Entry 1I1F (X-ray diffraction, 2.80 A resolution); this record covers chains A and C of the 3 polymer chains in the assembly.

# Chain A
Name: Protein (class I histocompatibility antigen, gogo-A0201 alpha chain)
From: Homo sapiens
Notes: fragment: peptide-binding domain + alpha3
UniProtKB: P01892 (1A02_HUMAN); residues 1-275 here correspond to UniProt positions 25-299 (UniProt number = residue number + 24)
Sequence (275 residues; each row starts with the number of its first residue):
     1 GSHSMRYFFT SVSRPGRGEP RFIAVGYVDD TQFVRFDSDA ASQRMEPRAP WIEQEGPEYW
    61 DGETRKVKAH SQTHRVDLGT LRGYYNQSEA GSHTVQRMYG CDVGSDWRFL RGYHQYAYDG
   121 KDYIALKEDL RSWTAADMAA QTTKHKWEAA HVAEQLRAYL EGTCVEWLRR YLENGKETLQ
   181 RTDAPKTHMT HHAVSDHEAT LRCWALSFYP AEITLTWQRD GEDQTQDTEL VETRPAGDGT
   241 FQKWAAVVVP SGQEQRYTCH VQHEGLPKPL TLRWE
Cystine bridges: Cys-101/Cys-164, Cys-203/Cys-259

# Chain C
Name: Protein (HIV-RT variant peptide I1F (FLKEPVHGV))
Notes: engineered mutation(s): I1F
Sequence (9 residues; each row starts with the number of its first residue):
     1 FLKEPVHGV
What the authors report for this chain:
  - conformationally variable residues (side-chain flip): Glu-4

# Chain A / chain C interface
Contacting residue pairs (42):
  Met-5(A) / Phe-1(C)
  Tyr-7(A) / Phe-1(C)  hydrogen bond (side chain-backbone)
  Tyr-7(A) / Leu-2(C)  hydrophobic
  Phe-9(A) / Leu-2(C)  hydrophobic
  Met-45(A) / Leu-2(C)  hydrophobic
  Glu-63(A) / Phe-1(C)
  Glu-63(A) / Leu-2(C)  hydrogen bond (side chain-backbone)
  Lys-66(A) / Phe-1(C)
  Lys-66(A) / Leu-2(C)  hydrogen bond (side chain-backbone)
  Lys-66(A) / Lys-3(C)
  Lys-66(A) / Glu-4(C)
  Val-67(A) / Leu-2(C)
  His-70(A) / Leu-2(C)
  His-70(A) / Lys-3(C)
  His-70(A) / Val-6(C)
  Thr-73(A) / Val-6(C)
  Thr-73(A) / His-7(C)
  Thr-73(A) / Gly-8(C)
  Asp-77(A) / Gly-8(C)
  Asp-77(A) / Val-9(C)  hydrogen bond (side chain-backbone)
  Thr-80(A) / Val-9(C)
  Leu-81(A) / Val-9(C)  hydrophobic
  Tyr-84(A) / Val-9(C)  hydrogen bond (side chain-backbone)
  Arg-97(A) / Val-6(C)
  Arg-97(A) / His-7(C)
  Tyr-99(A) / Leu-2(C)
  Tyr-99(A) / Lys-3(C)  hydrogen bond (side chain-backbone)
  Tyr-116(A) / Val-9(C)
  Thr-143(A) / Val-9(C)  hydrogen bond (side chain-backbone)
  Lys-146(A) / Val-9(C)  hydrogen bond (side chain-backbone)
  Trp-147(A) / His-7(C)
  Trp-147(A) / Gly-8(C)  hydrogen bond (side chain-backbone)
  Val-152(A) / His-7(C)
  Gln-155(A) / Lys-3(C)
  Gln-155(A) / Pro-5(C)
  Gln-155(A) / His-7(C)
  Leu-156(A) / Lys-3(C)
  Tyr-159(A) / Phe-1(C)  hydrogen bond (side chain-backbone)
  Tyr-159(A) / Lys-3(C)
  Thr-163(A) / Phe-1(C)
  Trp-167(A) / Phe-1(C)
  Tyr-171(A) / Phe-1(C)  hydrogen bond (side chain-backbone)
Interface residues without a listed pair, chain A (29 interface residues in all): Tyr-59, Tyr-123, Ala-150
From the paper, about this interface:
  - pairs named by the authors: Trp-167(A)/Phe-1(C) (pi stacking)

# Summary
Chain A and chain C form an interface of 29 and 9 residues respectively, with 11 hydrogen bonds. Polar pairs
include Tyr-7(A)/Phe-1(C), Glu-63(A)/Leu-2(C) and Lys-66(A)/Leu-2(C). The authors report pi stacking between
Trp-167(A) and Phe-1(C). From the paper: conformational variability at Glu-4(C).
Here chain A is Protein (class I histocompatibility antigen, gogo-A0201 alpha chain) (Homo sapiens) and chain
C is Protein (HIV-RT variant peptide I1F (FLKEPVHGV)). Entry 1I1F (Crystal structure of human class i mhc
(hla-a2.1) complexed with beta 2-microglobulin and hiv-rt variant peptide ...) was determined by X-ray
diffraction, deposited together with 1I1Y.
